PDB entry 1Y9U | X-ray diffraction, 1.39 A resolution | chain A

[Chain A]
Name: putative iron binding protein
Organism: Bordetella pertussis Tohama I
UniProt: Q7VXW9 (Q7VXW9_BORPE); residues 5-323 here correspond to UniProt positions 31-349 (UniProt number = residue number + 26)
Amino-acid sequence (323 residues; numbered 1 to 323; the number before each row is that of its first residue):
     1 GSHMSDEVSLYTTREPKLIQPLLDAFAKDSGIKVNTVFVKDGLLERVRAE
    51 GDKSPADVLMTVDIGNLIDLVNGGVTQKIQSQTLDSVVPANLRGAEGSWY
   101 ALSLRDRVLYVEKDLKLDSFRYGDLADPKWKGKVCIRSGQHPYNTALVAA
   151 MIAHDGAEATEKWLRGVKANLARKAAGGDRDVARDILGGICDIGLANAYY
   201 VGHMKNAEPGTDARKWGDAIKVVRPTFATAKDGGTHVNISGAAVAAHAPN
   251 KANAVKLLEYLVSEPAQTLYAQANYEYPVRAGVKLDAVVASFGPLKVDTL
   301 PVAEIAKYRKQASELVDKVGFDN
Unresolved in the structure: 1-5, 229-232
Sequence notes: cloning artifact (1-4)
Disulfide bonds: Cys135-Cys191

[In short]
Chain A is putative iron binding protein (Bordetella pertussis Tohama I); the structure, Bordetella ferric
binding protein, was determined by X-ray diffraction (same publication as 1Y4T).
